Entry 1ZNS (X-ray diffraction, 2.50 A resolution); this record covers chains C and A of the 3 polymer chains in the assembly.

Chain C:
Molecule: 12-nt DNA strand
Sequence (12 nucleotides; row label = number of the first residue in the row):
    13 CGGGATATCC CG

Chain A:
Protein: Colicin E7
Source organism: Escherichia coli str. K12 substr
Notes: EC 3.1.-.-; fragment: nuclease domain
Reference sequence: Q47112 (CEA7_ECOLI); residue numbers follow UniProt; this construct covers 444-576
Sequence (134 residues; each row starts with the number of its first residue):
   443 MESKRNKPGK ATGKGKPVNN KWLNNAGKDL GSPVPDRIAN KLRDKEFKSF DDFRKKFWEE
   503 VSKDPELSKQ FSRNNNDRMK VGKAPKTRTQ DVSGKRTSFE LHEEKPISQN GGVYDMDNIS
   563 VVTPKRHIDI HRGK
Unresolved in the structure: 443-449, 548-554, 575-576
Construct notes: initiating methionine (443); engineered mutation Glu-545 (His in Q47112)
Bound ions: Zn2+: His-544, His-569, His-573 (shared with 1 residue of chain B)
Swiss-Prot annotation at these positions:
  - binding site (Zn(2+)): His-544, His-569, His-573
Reported in the primary citation:
  - Zn2+ coordination: His-544, His-569, His-573
  - binding site for the 12-nt DNA strand: Asp-493
  - mutagenesis - H545E: abolished catalytic activity
  - mutagenesis - H573A, H573E: decreased catalytic activity
  - conformationally variable residues (order/disorder transition): Arg-447 to Lys-452, His-573

Chain C / chain A interface:
Residue-residue contacts - 12 pairs, chain C then chain A:
  DG14(C) / Lys-498(A)  salt bridge to the phosphate
  DG15(C) / Lys-490(A)  phosphate contact
  DG15(C) / Asp-494(A)  sugar contact
  DG15(C) / Lys-497(A)  base contact
  DG16(C) / Lys-490(A)  phosphate contact
  DC21(C) / Lys-537(A)  phosphate contact
  DC22(C) / Ser-535(A)  sugar contact
  DC22(C) / Gly-536(A)  phosphate contact
  DC22(C) / Lys-537(A)  hydrogen bond to the phosphate
  DC22(C) / Arg-538(A)  hydrogen bond to the sugar
  DC23(C) / Arg-574(A)  hydrogen bond to the phosphate
  DG24(C) / Arg-574(A)  salt bridge to the phosphate
Other interface residues (no listed pair), chain A (10 interface residues in all): Ile-570

Overview:
7 residues of chain C face 10 of chain A across their interface, with 3 hydrogen bonds and 2 salt bridges.
Polar contacts include DC22(C)/Arg-538(A), DC22(C)/Lys-537(A) and DC23(C)/Arg-574(A). From the paper: a
binding site for the 12-nt DNA strand at Asp-493(A); H573A and H573E of chain A reduce catalytic activity.
Chain C is a 12-nt DNA strand and chain A is Colicin E7 (Escherichia coli str. K12 substr); the structure,
Crystal structure of N-ColE7/12-bp DNA/Zn complex, was determined by X-ray diffraction together with 1ZNV from
the same study.
